PDB entry 7RDZ | electron microscopy, 3.60 A resolution | chains B and F of the 8 polymer chains in the assembly

Chain B:
Protein: Non-structural protein 8
Source organism: Severe acute respiratory syndrome coronavirus 2
UniProt: P0DTD1 (R1AB_SARS2); residues 1-198 here correspond to UniProt positions 3943-4140 (UniProt number = residue number + 3942)
Chain sequence (199 residues; row label = number of the first residue in the row; numbering starts at 0):
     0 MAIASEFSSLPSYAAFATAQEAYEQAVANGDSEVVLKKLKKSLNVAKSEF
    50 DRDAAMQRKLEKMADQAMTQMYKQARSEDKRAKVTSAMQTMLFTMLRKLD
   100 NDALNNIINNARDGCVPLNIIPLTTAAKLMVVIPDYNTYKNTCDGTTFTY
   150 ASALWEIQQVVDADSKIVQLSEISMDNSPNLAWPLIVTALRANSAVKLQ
Disordered / not traced: 0-5, 192-198
Sequence notes: initiating methionine (0)
Swiss-Prot annotation at these positions:
  - site: Gln198 (Cleavage)

Chain F:
Protein: Helicase
Source organism: Severe acute respiratory syndrome coronavirus 2
Notes: EC 3.6.4.12, 3.6.4.13
UniProt: P0DTD1 (R1AB_SARS2); residues 1-601 here correspond to UniProt positions 5325-5925 (UniProt number = residue number + 5324)
Chain sequence (605 residues; numbered -3 to 601; the number before each row is that of its first residue; numbers below 1 keep their minus sign (Gly-3 is residue -3)):
    -3 GPHMAVGACVLCNSQTSLRCGACIRRPFLCCKCCYDHVISTSHKLVLSVN
    47 PYVCNAPGCDVTDVTQLYLGGMSYYCKSHKPPISFPLCANGQVFGLYKNT
    97 CVGSDNVTDFNAIATCDWTNAGDYILANTCTERLKLFAAETLKATEETFK
   147 LSYGIATVREVLSDRELHLSWEVGKPRPPLNRNYVFTGYRVTKNSKVQIG
   197 EYTFEKGDYGDAVVYRGTTTYKLNVGDYFVLTSHTVMPLSAPTLVPQEHY
   247 VRITGLYPTLNISDEFSSNVANYQKVGMQKYSTLQGPPGTGKSHFAIGLA
   297 LYYPSARIVYTACSHAAVDALCEKALKYLPIDKCSRIIPARARVECFDKF
   347 KVNSTLEQYVFCTVNALPETTADIVVFDEISMATNYDLSVVNARLRAKHY
   397 VYIGDPAQLPAPRTLLTKGTLEPEYFNSVCRLMKTIGPDMFLGTCRRCPA
   447 EIVDTVSALVYDNKLKAHKDKSAQCFKMFYKGVITHDVSSAINRPQIGVV
   497 REFLTRNPAWRKAVFISPYNSQNAVASKILGLPTQTVDSSQGSEYDYVIF
   547 TQTTETAHSCNVNRFNVAITRAKVGILCIMSDRDLYDKLQFTSLEIPRRN
   597 VATLQ
Disordered / not traced: -3 to 0, 591-601
Sequence notes: expression tag (-3 to 0)
Swiss-Prot annotation at these positions:
  - binding site (Zn(2+)): Cys5, Cys8, Cys16, Cys19, Cys26, Cys29, His33, His39, Cys50, Cys55, Cys72, His75
  - binding site (a ribonucleoside 5'-triphosphate): Gly282 to Ser289
  - site: Gln601 (Cleavage)
Metal / ion sites: Zn2+ site 1: Cys5, Cys8, Cys26, Cys29; Zn2+ site 2: Cys16, Cys19, His33, His39; Zn2+ site 3: Cys50, Cys55, Cys72, His75

Chain B / chain F interface:
Residue-residue contacts - 18 pairs, chain B then chain F:
  Met55(B) - Ser80(F)
  Lys58(B) - Ile79(F)
  Leu59(B) - Ile79(F)  hydrophobic
  Leu59(B) - Ser80(F)
  Leu59(B) - Phe81(F)  hydrophobic
  Met62(B) - Leu65(F)
  Met62(B) - Gly66(F)
  Met62(B) - Gly67(F)
  Met67(B) - Phe90(F)  hydrophobic
  Met67(B) - Gly91(F)
  Met70(B) - Ser44(F)
  Met70(B) - Val45(F)  hydrophobic
  Met70(B) - Gly91(F)
  Met70(B) - Leu92(F)
  Tyr71(B) - Leu92(F)  hydrophobic
  Gln73(B) - Val45(F)  hydrogen bond (side chain-backbone)
  Gln73(B) - Asn46(F)  hydrogen bond
  Ala74(B) - Val45(F)  hydrophobic
Interface residues without a listed pair, chain B (11 interface residues in all): Ala63, Ala66
Interface residues without a listed pair, chain F (13 interface residues in all): Val2

Overview:
The interface between chain B and chain F involves 11 residues on one side and 13 on the other, with 2
hydrogen bonds. Among the polar pairs are Gln73(B)-Val45(F) and Gln73(B)-Asn46(F).
Here chain B is Non-structural protein 8 and chain F is Helicase, both from Severe acute respiratory syndrome
coronavirus 2. Entry 7RDZ (SARS-CoV-2 replication-transcription complex bound to nsp13 helicase - nsp13(2)-RTC
- apo class) was determined by electron microscopy together with 7RDX, 7RDY, 7RE0, 7RE1, 7RE2 and 7RE3 from
the same study.
